Entry 2R35 (X-ray diffraction, 2.08 A resolution); this record covers chains B and D of the 4 polymer chains in the assembly.

Chain B (and D):
Molecule: Insulin
Organism: Homo sapiens
Notes: fragment: Insulin B chain; chain D of this document is another copy of the same molecule, construct and numbering; everything in this record applies to it too
UniProt: P01308 (INS_HUMAN); residues 1-30 here correspond to UniProt positions 25-54 (UniProt number = residue number + 24)
Chain sequence (30 residues; row label = number of the first residue in the row):
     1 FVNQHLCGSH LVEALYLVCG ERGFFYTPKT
Not modelled in the structure: 29-30 (chain D: fully traced)
Metal / ion sites: Na+ near H10 (its only coordinating residue here)

How chain B and chain D interact:
Contacting residue pairs (20; chain B residue first):
  Q4(B) - Y16(D)
  H5(B) - Y16(D)  hydrogen bond (backbone-side chain)
  G8(B) - Y16(D)
  S9(B) - Y16(D)
  V12(B) - V12(D)
  V12(B) - Y16(D)  hydrophobic
  V12(B) - F24(D)  hydrophobic
  E13(B) - E13(D)
  Y16(B) - G8(D)
  Y16(B) - V12(D)  hydrophobic
  G23(B) - Y26(D)
  F24(B) - V12(D)  hydrophobic
  F24(B) - F24(D)  hydrophobic
  F24(B) - Y26(D)  hydrogen bond (backbone-backbone)
  F25(B) - F25(D)  hydrophobic
  Y26(B) - Y16(D)  hydrophobic
  Y26(B) - G23(D)
  Y26(B) - F24(D)  hydrogen bond (backbone-backbone)
  T27(B) - R22(D)
  P28(B) - G20(D)
Other interface residues (no listed pair), chain B (15 interface residues in all): G20, E21
Other interface residues (no listed pair), chain D (12 interface residues in all): S9, P28

Summary:
Chain B and chain D form an interface of 15 and 12 residues respectively, with 3 hydrogen bonds. Polar
contacts include H5(B)-Y16(D) and F24(B)-Y26(D).
Chain B and chain D are both Insulin (Homo sapiens); the structure, Crystal structure of RB human arg-insulin,
was determined by X-ray diffraction (same publication as 2R34 and 2R36).
